PDB entry 4YTV | X-ray diffraction, 1.45 A resolution | chain A

# Chain A
Protein: Mitochondrial distribution and morphology protein 35
Source organism: Saccharomyces cerevisiae
UniProtKB: O60200 (MDM35_YEAST); numbering as in UniProt (aligned over 1-81)
Sequence (84 residues; row label = number of the first residue in the row; numbers below 1 keep their minus sign (Gly-2 is residue -2)):
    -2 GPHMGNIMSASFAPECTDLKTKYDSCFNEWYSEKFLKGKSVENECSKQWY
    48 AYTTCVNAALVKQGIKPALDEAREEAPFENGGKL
Not modelled in the structure: 67-81
Disulfides: Cys13-Cys52, Cys23-Cys42
Differences from the reference sequence: expression tag (-2 to 0)
Bound ions: Co2+: Gly-2, His0
UniProt features mapped onto this chain:
  - motif: Cys13 to Cys23 (Cx9C motif 1), Cys42 to Cys52 (Cx9C motif 2)
  - mutagenesis: Phe24 (F24A: Impairs interaction with UPS1 and UPS2; when associated with A-27 and A-28), Trp27 (W27A: Impairs interaction with UPS1 and UPS2; when associated with A-24 and A-28), Tyr28 (Y28A: Impairs interaction with UPS1 and UPS2; when associated with A-24 and A-27), Phe32 (F32A: Impairs interaction with UPS1 and UPS2)
Reported in the primary citation:
  - conformationally variable residues (order/disorder transition): Asp67 to Leu81
  - mutagenesis - F24A/W27A/Y28A, F32A: decreased expression in response to Ups1
  - mutagenesis - D15K: unchanged expression in response to Ups1

# Overview
Gly-2 and His0 coordinate Co2+. From UniProt: 4 mutagenesis sites. From the paper: F24A/W27A/Y28A and F32A
reduce expression in response to Ups1; conformational variability at Asp67.
Chain A is Mitochondrial distribution and morphology protein 35 (Saccharomyces cerevisiae); the structure,
Crystal structure of Mdm35, was determined by X-ray diffraction together with 4YTW and 4YTX from the same
study.
